8PWH - chains A and B of the 5 polymer chains in the assembly; structure by electron microscopy, 3.17 A resolution.

[Chain A]
Protein: Trastuzumab Fab light chain
Organism: Homo sapiens
Notes: antibody fragment or engineered binder
Sequence (214 residues; numbered 1 to 214; the number before each row is that of its first residue):
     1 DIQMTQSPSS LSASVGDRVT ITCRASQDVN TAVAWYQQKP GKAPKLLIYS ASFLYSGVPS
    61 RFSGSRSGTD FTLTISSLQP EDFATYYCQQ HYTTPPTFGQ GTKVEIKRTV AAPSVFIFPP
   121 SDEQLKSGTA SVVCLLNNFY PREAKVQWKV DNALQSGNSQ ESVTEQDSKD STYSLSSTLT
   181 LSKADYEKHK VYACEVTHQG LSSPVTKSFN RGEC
Disulfides: C23-C88, C134-C194

[Chain B]
Protein: Trastuzumab Fab heavy chain
Organism: Homo sapiens
Notes: antibody fragment or engineered binder
Sequence (220 residues; each row starts with the number of its first residue):
     1 EVQLVESGGG LVQPGGSLRL SCAASGFNIK DTYIHWVRQA PGKGLEWVAR IYPTNGYTRY
    61 ADSVKGRFTI SADTSKNTAY LQMNSLRAED TAVYYCSRWG GDGFYAMDYW GQGTLVTVSS
   121 ASTKGPSVFP LAPSSKSTSG GTAALGCLVK DYFPEPVTVS WNSGALTSGV HTFPAVLQSS
   181 GLYSLSSVVT VPSSSLGTQT YICNVNHKPS NTKVDKKVEP
Disulfides: C22-C96, C147-C203

[Chain A / chain B interface]
Contacting residue pairs (38; chain A residue first):
  Y36(A) - A106(B)
  Y36(A) - M107(B)  hydrogen bond (side chain-backbone)
  Y36(A) - W110(B)
  K42(A) - Y95(B)  hydrogen bond (backbone-side chain)
  A43(A) - Y95(B)
  A43(A) - G111(B)
  P44(A) - L45(B)  hydrophobic
  P44(A) - W110(B)
  L46(A) - F104(B)  hydrophobic
  L46(A) - A106(B)  hydrophobic
  Y55(A) - F104(B)  hydrophobic
  Y87(A) - G44(B)
  Y87(A) - L45(B)
  Q89(A) - M107(B)
  T94(A) - R50(B)  hydrogen bond (backbone-side chain)
  T94(A) - R59(B)  hydrogen bond
  P96(A) - W47(B)
  F116(A) - S137(B)
  F116(A) - S139(B)
  F116(A) - A144(B)  hydrophobic
  I117(A) - K136(B)
  F118(A) - L131(B)  hydrophobic
  Q124(A) - F129(B)
  Q124(A) - L148(B)
  S131(A) - K150(B)
  L135(A) - F173(B)  hydrophobic
  Q160(A) - L177(B)
  Q160(A) - Q178(B)
  Q160(A) - S179(B)
  E161(A) - V176(B)
  S162(A) - P174(B)
  S162(A) - V176(B)
  V163(A) - P174(B)
  T164(A) - T172(B)
  T164(A) - F173(B)
  T164(A) - P174(B)
  S174(A) - F173(B)
  L175(A) - F173(B)
Also at the interface, not in a pair above, chain A (36 interface residues in all): K45, Y49, H91, P95, F98, G99, S121, E123, V133, L136, S176, T178, F209
Also at the interface, not in a pair above, chain B (33 interface residues in all): K43, Y105, D108, P130, T138, S184, S186

[Summary]
36 residues of chain A and 33 residues of chain B are in contact, with 4 hydrogen bonds. Among the polar pairs
are Y36(A)-M107(B), K42(A)-Y95(B) and T94(A)-R50(B).
Chain A is Trastuzumab Fab light chain and chain B is Trastuzumab Fab heavy chain, both from Homo sapiens; the
structure, Atomic structure and conformational variability of the HER2-Trastuzumab-Pertuzumab complex, was
determined by electron microscopy (same publication as 8Q6J).
